PDB entry 7B6R | electron microscopy, 5.80 A resolution (low resolution: residue-level contacts below are approximate; hydrogen-bond / salt-bridge calls are withheld) | chains D and J of the 10 polymer chains in the assembly

== Chain D ==
Molecule: GEO08327p1
Organism: Drosophila melanogaster
UniProt: Q9VF82 (Q9VF82_DROME); residues 1-152 here = UniProt positions 1-152
Chain sequence (152 residues; row label = number of the first residue in the row):
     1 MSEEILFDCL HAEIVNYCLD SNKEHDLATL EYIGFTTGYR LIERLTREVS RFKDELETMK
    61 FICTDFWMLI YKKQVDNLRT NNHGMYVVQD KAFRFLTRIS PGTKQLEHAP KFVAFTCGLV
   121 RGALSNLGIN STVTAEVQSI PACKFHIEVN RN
Disordered / not traced: 1

== Chain J ==
Molecule: TRAPPC2L
Organism: Drosophila melanogaster
UniProt: A1Z8I0 (A1Z8I0_DROME); residue numbers follow UniProt; this construct covers 1-138
Chain sequence (138 residues; each row starts with the number of its first residue):
     1 MAFCIAVIGK DNAPLYLTTS DMEQELELQY HVNAALDVVE EKCLIGKGAP ESKELYLGLL
    61 YSTENHKIYG FVTNTRVKFI VVIDSSNVAL RENEVRAIFR NLHLLYTDAI CNPFYIPGES
   121 LTSKKFDRAV QKLMSGTA

== Chain D / chain J interface ==
Residue-residue contacts (36; chain D residue first):
  Ile-33(D) with Ile-110(J); Cys-111(J)
  Thr-36(D) with Thr-107(J)
  Tyr-39(D) with Glu-54(J); Thr-73(J); Asn-74(J); His-103(J)
  Arg-40(D) with Thr-107(J); Asp-108(J); Cys-111(J)
  Ile-42(D) with Glu-54(J)
  Glu-43(D) with Glu-54(J); Arg-100(J)
  Arg-44(D) with Glu-54(J)
  Leu-45(D) with Ser-52(J); Lys-53(J); Glu-54(J)
  Arg-47(D) with Ser-52(J); Lys-53(J)
  Glu-48(D) with Glu-51(J); Lys-53(J)
  Val-49(D) with Lys-53(J)
  Ser-50(D) with Glu-51(J)
  Arg-51(D) with Leu-44(J); Lys-47(J); Gly-48(J); Ala-49(J)
  Glu-57(D) with Ser-52(J)
  Val-120(D) with Thr-75(J)
  Arg-121(D) with Asn-74(J); Arg-76(J)
  Gly-122(D) with Arg-76(J)
  Ala-123(D) with Arg-76(J)
  Leu-127(D) with Ser-52(J); Asn-74(J)
  Ile-129(D) with Asn-74(J)
Also at the interface, not in a pair above, chain D (24 interface residues in all): Phe-35, Thr-37, Glu-55, Gly-128
Also at the interface, not in a pair above, chain J (22 interface residues in all): Pro-50, Leu-55, Leu-57, Val-72

== Summary ==
Chain D and chain J form an interface of 24 and 22 residues respectively.
Here chain D is GEO08327p1 and chain J is TRAPPC2L, both from Drosophila melanogaster. Entry 7B6R (Drosophila
melanogaster TRAPPIII partial complex: core plus C8 and C11 attached region) was determined by electron
microscopy together with 7B6D, 7B6E, 7B6H and 7B70 from the same study.
